Entry 7W9M (electron microscopy, 3.00 A resolution); this record covers chains A and C of the 3 polymer chains in the assembly.

# Chain A
Name: Sodium channel protein type 9 subunit alpha
Organism: Homo sapiens
Reference sequence: Q15858 (SCN9A_HUMAN); residue numbers follow UniProt; this construct covers 1-1988
Amino-acid sequence (2031 residues; numbered -42 to 1988; the number before each row is that of its first residue; numbers below 1 keep their minus sign (Met-42 is residue -42)):
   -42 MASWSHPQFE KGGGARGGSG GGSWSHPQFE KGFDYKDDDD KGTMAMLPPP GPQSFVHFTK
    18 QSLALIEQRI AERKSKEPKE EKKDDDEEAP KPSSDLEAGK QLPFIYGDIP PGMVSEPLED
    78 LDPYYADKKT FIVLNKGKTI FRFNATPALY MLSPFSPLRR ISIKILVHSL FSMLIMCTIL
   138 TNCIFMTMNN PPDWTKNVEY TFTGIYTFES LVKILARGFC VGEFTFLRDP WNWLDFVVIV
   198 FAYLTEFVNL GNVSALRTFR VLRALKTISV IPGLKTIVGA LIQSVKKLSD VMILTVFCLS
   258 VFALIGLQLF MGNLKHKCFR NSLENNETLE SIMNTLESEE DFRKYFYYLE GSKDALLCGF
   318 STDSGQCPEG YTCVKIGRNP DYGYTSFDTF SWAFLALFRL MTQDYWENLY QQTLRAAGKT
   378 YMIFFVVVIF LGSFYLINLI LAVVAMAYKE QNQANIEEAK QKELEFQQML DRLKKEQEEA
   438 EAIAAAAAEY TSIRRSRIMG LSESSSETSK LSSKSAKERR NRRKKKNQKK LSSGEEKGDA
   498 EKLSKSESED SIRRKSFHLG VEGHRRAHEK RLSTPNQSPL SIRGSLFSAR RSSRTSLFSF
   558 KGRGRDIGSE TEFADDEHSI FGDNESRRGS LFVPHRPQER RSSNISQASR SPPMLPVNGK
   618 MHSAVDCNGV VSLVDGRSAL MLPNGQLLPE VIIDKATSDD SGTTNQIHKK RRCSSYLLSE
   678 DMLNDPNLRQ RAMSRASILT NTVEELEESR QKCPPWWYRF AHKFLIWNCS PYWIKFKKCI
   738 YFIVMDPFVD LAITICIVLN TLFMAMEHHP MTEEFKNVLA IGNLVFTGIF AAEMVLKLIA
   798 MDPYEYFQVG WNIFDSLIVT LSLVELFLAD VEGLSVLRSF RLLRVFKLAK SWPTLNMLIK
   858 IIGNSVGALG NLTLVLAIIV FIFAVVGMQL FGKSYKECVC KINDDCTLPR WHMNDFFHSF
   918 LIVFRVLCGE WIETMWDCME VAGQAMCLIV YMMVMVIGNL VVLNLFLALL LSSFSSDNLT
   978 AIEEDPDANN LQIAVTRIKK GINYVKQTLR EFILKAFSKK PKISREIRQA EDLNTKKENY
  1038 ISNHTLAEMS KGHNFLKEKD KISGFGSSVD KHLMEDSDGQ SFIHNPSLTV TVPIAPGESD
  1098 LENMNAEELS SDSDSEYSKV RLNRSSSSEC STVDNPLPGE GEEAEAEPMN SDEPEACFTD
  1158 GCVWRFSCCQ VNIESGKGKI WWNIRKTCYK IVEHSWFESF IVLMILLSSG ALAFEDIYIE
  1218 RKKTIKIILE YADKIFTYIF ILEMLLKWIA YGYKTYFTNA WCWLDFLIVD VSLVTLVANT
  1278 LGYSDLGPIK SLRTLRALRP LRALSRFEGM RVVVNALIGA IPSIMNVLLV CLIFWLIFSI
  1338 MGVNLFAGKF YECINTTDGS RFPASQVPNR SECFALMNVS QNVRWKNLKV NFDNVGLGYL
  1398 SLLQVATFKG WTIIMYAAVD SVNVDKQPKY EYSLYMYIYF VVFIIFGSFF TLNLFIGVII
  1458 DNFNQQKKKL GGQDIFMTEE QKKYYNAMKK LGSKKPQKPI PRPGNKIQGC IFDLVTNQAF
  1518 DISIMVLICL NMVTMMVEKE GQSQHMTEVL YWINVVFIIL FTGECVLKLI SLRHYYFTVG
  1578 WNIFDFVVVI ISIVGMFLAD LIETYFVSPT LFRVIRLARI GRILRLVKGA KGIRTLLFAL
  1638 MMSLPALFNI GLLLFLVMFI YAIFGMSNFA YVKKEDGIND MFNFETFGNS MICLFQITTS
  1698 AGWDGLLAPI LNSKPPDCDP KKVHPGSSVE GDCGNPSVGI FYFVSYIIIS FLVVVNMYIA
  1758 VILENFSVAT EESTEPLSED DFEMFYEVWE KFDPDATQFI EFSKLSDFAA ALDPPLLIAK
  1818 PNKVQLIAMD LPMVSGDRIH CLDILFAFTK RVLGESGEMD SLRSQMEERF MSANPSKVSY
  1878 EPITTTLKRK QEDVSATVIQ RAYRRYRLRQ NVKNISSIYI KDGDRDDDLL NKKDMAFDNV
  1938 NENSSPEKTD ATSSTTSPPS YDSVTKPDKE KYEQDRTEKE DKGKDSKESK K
Disordered / not traced: -42 to 7, 35-46, 207-208, 436-727, 1015-1174, 1892-1988
Disulfides: Cys275-Cys324, Cys315-Cys330, Cys897-Cys903, Cys935-Cys944, Cys1350-Cys1370, Cys1715-Cys1730
Glycans and other covalent adducts: N-acetylglucosamine (NAG) linked to Asn283, Asn1352, Asn1366, Asn1375
Differences from the reference sequence: expression tag (-42 to 0); engineered mutation Lys406 (Glu in Q15858)
Small-molecule neighbours:
  - Tetrodotoxin (9SR; (1R,5R,6R,7R,9S,11S,12S,13S,14S)-3-amino-14-(hydroxymethyl)-8,10-dioxa-2,4-diazatetracyclo[7.3.1.1~7,11~.0~1,6~]tetradec-3-ene-5,9,12,13,14-pentol (non-preferred name)): Asp361, Tyr362, Glu364, Arg922, Glu927, Glu930, Phe1405, Lys1406, Gly1407, Trp1408, Thr1409, Ala1698, Gly1699, Asp1701
  - phosphatidyl serine (P5S; O-[(R)-{[(2R)-2,3-bis(octadecanoyloxy)propyl]oxy}(hydroxy)phosphoryl]-L-serine): Trp1178, Trp1179, Arg1182, Tyr1186, Leu1242, Trp1245, Ile1246, Ala1247, Tyr1248, Gly1249, Tyr1250, Lys1251, Thr1252
Swiss-Prot annotation at these positions:
  - site (Is directly targeted by the spider protoxin-II): Glu822, Asp827
  - modified residue: Ser1490 (Phosphoserine)
  - glycosylation (N-linked (GlcNAc...) asparagine): Asn209, Asn283, Asn1352, Asn1366, Asn1375
  - natural variant: Gln10 (Q10R: In PERYTHM), Ile62 (I62V: Found in a patient with febrile seizures; uncertain significance), Pro149 (P149Q: Found in a patient with febrile seizures; uncertain significance), Phe216 (F216S: In PERYTHM), Ser241 (S241T: In PERYTHM), Asn395 (N395K: In PERYTHM), Asn641 (N641Y: Found in patients with febrile seizures plus; uncertain significance), Cys710 (C710Y: Found in a patient with severe myoclonic epilepsy in infancy; uncertain significance), Ile859 (I859T: In PERYTHM), Leu869 (L869F: In PERYTHM; L869H: In PERYTHM), Arg907 (R907Q: In CIP), Arg1007 (R1007C: In PEXPD), 11 further natural variant entries in UniProt
  - mutagenesis: Glu764 (E764Q: 5-fold less blocked by the spider huwentoxin-IV), Ile778 (I778A: 5-fold less inhibited by the spider protoxin-II), Glu822 (E822A: No change in inhibition (IC(50)) by the spider protoxin-II, but has a significant impact on channel activation by shifiting the V(50) towart 0 mV when targeted by protoxin-II ...), Leu823 (L823A: 9-fold less inhibited by the spider protoxin-II), Phe824 (F824A: 4-fold less inhibited by the spider protoxin-II; F824C: Less inhibited by the spider protoxin-II), Leu825 (L825A: No change in inhibition by the spider protoxin-II; L825C: 19-fold less blocked by the spider huwentoxin-IV), Ala826 (A826L: 8-fold less inhibited by the spider protoxin-II), Asp827 (D827A: 13-fold less blocked by the spider huwentoxin-IV, 3-fold less inhibited by the spider protoxin-II, and has a significant impact on channel activation by shifiting the V(50) towart 0 mV when ...), Glu829 (E829C: 400-fold less blocked by the spider huwentoxin-IV), Thr1409 to Ile1410 (Important increase in inhibition by saxitoxin and little increase in inhibition by tetrodotoxin), Ser1490 (S1490A: Abolishes stimulation by agents that stimulate PKC activity; S1490D/E: Increases current amplitude), Asp1597 (D1597A: Decrease of the inhibition of fast inactivation produced by scorpion alpha-toxins CvIV4 and AaH2 on this channel), 2 further mutagenesis entries in UniProt

# Chain C
Name: Sodium channel subunit beta-2
Organism: Homo sapiens
Reference sequence: O60939 (SCN2B_HUMAN); residue numbers follow UniProt; this construct covers 1-215
Amino-acid sequence (215 residues; numbered 1 to 215; the number before each row is that of its first residue):
     1 MHRDAWLPRP AFSLTGLSLF FSLVPPGRSM EVTVPATLNV LNGSDARLPC TFNSCYTVNH
    61 KQFSLNWTYQ ECNNCSEEMF LQFRMKIINL KLERFQDRVE FSGNPSKYDV SVMLRNVQPE
   121 DEGIYNCYIM NPPDRHRGHG KIHLQVLMEE PPERDSTVAV IVGASVGGFL AVVILVLMVV
   181 KCVRRKKEQK LSTDDLKTEE EGKTDGEGNP DDGAK
Disordered / not traced: 1-29, 149-215
Disulfides: Cys50-Cys127, Cys72-Cys75
Swiss-Prot annotation at these positions:
  - site (Binds SCN2A): Tyr56, Arg135
  - modified residue: Ser192 (Phosphoserine), Thr204 (Phosphothreonine)
  - glycosylation (N-linked (GlcNAc...) asparagine): Asn42, Asn66, Asn74
  - natural variant: Arg28 (R28Q: In ATFB14; R28W: In ATFB14), Asp211 (D211G: Found in a patient with Brugada syndrome; uncertain significance)
  - mutagenesis: Cys55 (C55A/S: Does not bind alpha subunit. Loss of ability to protect alpha subunit from inhibition by the spider protoxin-II)

# Chain A / chain C interface
Pairs across the interface - 9 pairs, chain A then chain C:
  Asp298(A) - Lys61(C)  salt bridge
  Glu894(A) - Tyr56(C)  hydrogen bond (backbone-side chain)
  Cys895(A) - Cys55(C)  hydrophobic
  Cys895(A) - Tyr56(C)  hydrogen bond (backbone-side chain)
  Val896(A) - Tyr56(C)  hydrogen bond (backbone-side chain)
  Cys897(A) - Tyr56(C)
  Cys897(A) - Pro133(C)  hydrophobic
  Lys898(A) - Cys55(C)
  Lys898(A) - Tyr56(C)
Also at the interface, not in a pair above, chain A (8 interface residues in all): Thr292, Glu294

# Summary
8 residues of chain A face 4 of chain C across their interface; the contacts include 3 hydrogen bonds and 1
salt bridge. Among the polar pairs are Asp298(A)-Lys61(C), Glu894(A)-Tyr56(C) and Cys895(A)-Tyr56(C). Chain A
binds Tetrodotoxin and phosphatidyl serine.
Here chain A is Sodium channel protein type 9 subunit alpha and chain C is Sodium channel subunit beta-2, both
from Homo sapiens. Entry 7W9M (Cryo-EM structure of human Nav1.7(E406K) in complex with auxiliary beta
subunits, ProTx-II and tetrodotoxin (S6IV pi ...) was determined by electron microscopy (same publication as
7W9K, 7W9L, 7W9P and 7W9T).
